PDB entry 4IN2 | X-ray diffraction, 2.40 A resolution | chains A and B

# Chain A (and B)
Molecule: C-like protease
Notes: EC 3.4.22.66; fragment: norwalk virus protease; chain B of this document is another copy of the same molecule, construct and numbering; everything in this record applies to it too
Reference sequence: Q83883 (POLG_NVN68); residues 0-181 here correspond to UniProt positions 1100-1281 (UniProt number = residue number + 1100)
Amino-acid sequence (182 residues; numbered 0 to 181; the number before each row is that of its first residue; numbering starts at 0):
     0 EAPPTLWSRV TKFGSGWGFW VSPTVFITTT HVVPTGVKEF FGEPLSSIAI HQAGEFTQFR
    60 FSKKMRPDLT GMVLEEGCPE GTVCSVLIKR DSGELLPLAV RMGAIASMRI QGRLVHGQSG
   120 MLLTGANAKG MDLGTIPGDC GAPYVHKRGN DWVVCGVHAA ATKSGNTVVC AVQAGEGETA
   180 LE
Not modelled in the structure: 124-131, 181 (chain B: 0, 123-132)
Disulfide bonds: C77-C154
Modified residues: Mse64, Mse71, Mse101, Mse107, Mse120 (selenomethionine; parent Met); Mse130 (selenomethionine)
UniProt features mapped onto this chain:
  - active site (For 3CLpro activity): H30, E54, C139
  - site (Cleavage): E0, A1, E181

# How chain A and chain B interact
Contacting residue pairs (19):
  A1(A) with P3(B)
  P3(A) with A1(B); P3(B); W6(B); L94(B), hydrophobic
  W6(A) with P3(B)
  S7(A) with G92(B); L94(B)
  R65(A) with S91(B), hydrogen bond (side chain-backbone); G92(B); E93(B)
  D67(A) with E93(B)
  S91(A) with R65(B), hydrogen bond (backbone-side chain)
  G92(A) with S7(B); R65(B)
  E93(A) with R65(B); D67(B)
  L94(A) with P3(B); S7(B)
Interface residues without a listed pair, chain A (13 interface residues in all): P2, T4, Mse64
Interface residues without a listed pair, chain B (12 interface residues in all): P2, T4

# Summary
13 residues of chain A and 12 residues of chain B are in contact; the contacts include 2 hydrogen bonds. The
hydrogen-bonded pair is R65(A)-S91(B). From UniProt: 3 active-site residues on chain A.
Both chains are C-like protease. Entry 4IN2 (Structural Basis of Substrate Specificity and Protease Inhibition
in Norwalk Virus) was determined by X-ray diffraction (same publication as 4IMQ, 4IMZ and 4IN1).
